3BG3 - chains B and C of the 4 polymer chains in the assembly; structure by X-ray diffraction, 2.80 A resolution.

== Chain B (and C) ==
Protein: Pyruvate carboxylase, mitochondrial
From: Homo sapiens
Notes: EC 6.4.1.1; fragment: CT+PT+BCCP Domain; chain C of this document is another copy of the same molecule, construct and numbering; everything in this record applies to it too
Reference sequence: P11498 (PYC_HUMAN); numbering as in UniProt (aligned over 482-1178)
Chain sequence (718 residues; row label = number of the first residue in the row):
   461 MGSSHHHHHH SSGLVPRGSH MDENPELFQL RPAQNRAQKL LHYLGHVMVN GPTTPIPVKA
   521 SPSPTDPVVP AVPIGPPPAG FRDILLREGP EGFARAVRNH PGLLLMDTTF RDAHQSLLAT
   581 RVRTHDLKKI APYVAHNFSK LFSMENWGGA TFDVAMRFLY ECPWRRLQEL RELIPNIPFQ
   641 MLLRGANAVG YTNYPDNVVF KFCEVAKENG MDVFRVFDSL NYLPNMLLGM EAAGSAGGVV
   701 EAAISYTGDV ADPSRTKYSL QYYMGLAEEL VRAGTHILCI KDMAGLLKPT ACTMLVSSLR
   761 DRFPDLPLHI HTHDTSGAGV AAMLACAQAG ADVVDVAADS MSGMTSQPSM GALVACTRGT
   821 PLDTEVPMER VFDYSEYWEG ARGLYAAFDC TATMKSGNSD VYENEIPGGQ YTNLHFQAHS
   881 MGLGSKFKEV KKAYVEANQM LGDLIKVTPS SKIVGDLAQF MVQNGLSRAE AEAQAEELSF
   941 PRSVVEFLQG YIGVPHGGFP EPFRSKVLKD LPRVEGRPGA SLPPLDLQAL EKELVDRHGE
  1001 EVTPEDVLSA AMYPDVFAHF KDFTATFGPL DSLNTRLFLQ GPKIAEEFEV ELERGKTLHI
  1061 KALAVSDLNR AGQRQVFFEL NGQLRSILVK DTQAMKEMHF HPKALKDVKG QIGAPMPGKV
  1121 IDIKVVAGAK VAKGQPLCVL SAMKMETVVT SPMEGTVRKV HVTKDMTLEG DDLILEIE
Disordered / not traced: 461-493, 1098-1178
Differences from the reference sequence: expression tag (461-481)
Modified positions: Lys741 (lysine nz-carboxylic acid; KCX)
Curated features (UniProtKB/Swiss-Prot):
  - binding site (substrate): Arg571 to Gln575, Arg644, Thr908
  - binding site (Mn(2+)): Asp572, Lys741, His771, His773
  - modified residue: Lys589 (N6-acetyllysine), Lys661 (N6-acetyllysine), Lys717 (N6-acetyllysine), Lys741 (N6-carboxylysine), Lys748 (N6-acetyllysine), Lys892 (N6-acetyllysine), Lys969 (N6-acetyllysine), Lys992 (N6-acetyllysine), Thr1003 (Phosphothreonine), Lys1061 (N6-acetyllysine), Lys1090 (N6-acetyllysine), Lys1124 (N6-acetyllysine), Lys1144 (N6-biotinyllysine)
  - natural variant: Arg583 (R583L: In PC deficiency), Ala610 (A610T: In PC deficiency), Arg631 (R631Q: In PC deficiency), Met743 (M743I: In PC deficiency), Val1131 to Lys1133 (deletion: In PC deficiency)
  - mutagenesis: Phe1077 (F1077A/E: Loss of tetramerization and enzyme activity, resulting in an inactive homodimer)
Metal / ion sites: Mn2+: Asp572, Lys741
Ligand contacts:
  - BTI (5-(hexahydro-2-oxo-1H-thieno[3,4-d]imidazol-6-yl)pentanal): Gln575, Ala610, Asp613, Val614, Arg617, Phe618, Arg644, Tyr651, Gln870, Asn873, Val907, Thr908, Ser911, Lys912
  - pyruvic acid (PYR): Arg571, Asp572, Gln575, Gly609, Ala610, Leu642, Arg644, Phe677, Lys741, Val907, Thr908
What the authors report for this chain:
  - mutagenesis - F1077A, F1077E: abolished catalytic activity
  - binding site for BTI: Gln575, Ala610, Arg644, Tyr651, Thr908, Ser911, Lys912
  - binding site for pyruvic acid: Arg644
  - post-translational modification sites: Lys741
  - conformationally variable residues (loop rearrangement): His875 to Ser885

== How chain B and chain C interact ==
Contacting residue pairs (53):
  Thr525(B) with Leu883(C); Gly884(C)
  Lys748(B) with Ala815(C), hydrogen bond (side chain-backbone)
  Pro749(B) with Cys816(C)
  Ser776(B) with Ser809(C); Ala812(C)
  Gly777(B) with Val780(C); Ala812(C)
  Ala778(B) with Cys816(C), hydrophobic
  Val780(B) with Gly777(C)
  Ala781(B) with Leu784(C), hydrophobic
  Asp799(B) with Ser856(C), hydrogen bond (backbone-side chain); Ser859(C), hydrogen bond
  Ser800(B) with Ser856(C)
  Ser802(B) with Ser856(C)
  Gly811(B) with Ser859(C)
  Ala812(B) with Ser776(C); Gly777(C)
  Ala815(B) with Lys748(C); Tyr862(C), hydrophobic
  Cys816(B) with Lys748(C); Pro749(C); Ala778(C), hydrophobic
  Thr820(B) with Thr750(C)
  Met828(B) with Ser859(C); Tyr862(C), hydrophobic
  Glu829(B) with Glu863(C); Lys892(C), salt bridge
  Phe832(B) with Ser859(C); Asp860(C); Glu863(C)
  Glu836(B) with Lys888(C)
  Glu839(B) with His875(C), salt bridge; His879(C), salt bridge
  Arg842(B) with Lys855(C)
  Asp849(B) with Lys855(C)
  Thr851(B) with Lys855(C), hydrogen bond
  Lys855(B) with Arg842(C); Asp849(C); Thr851(C), hydrogen bond
  Ser856(B) with Asp799(C), hydrogen bond (side chain-backbone); Ser800(C)
  Gly857(B) with Asp799(C)
  Asn858(B) with Asp799(C)
  Ser859(B) with Asp799(C), hydrogen bond; Gly811(C); Met828(C); Val831(C); Phe832(C)
  Asp860(B) with Phe832(C)
  Tyr862(B) with Ala815(C), hydrophobic
  Glu863(B) with Phe832(C)
  Lys888(B) with Glu836(C), salt bridge
Interface residues without a listed pair, chain B (39 interface residues in all): Val528, Thr750, Leu784, Met804, Ser809, Val831
Interface residues without a listed pair, chain C (44 interface residues in all): Val528, Ala781, Ser802, Met804, Arg818, Thr820, Glu839, Gly857, Asn858, Ser885

== In short ==
39 residues of chain B face 44 of chain C across their interface; the contacts include 7 hydrogen bonds and 4
salt bridges. Polar contacts include Glu829(B)-Lys892(C), Glu839(B)-His875(C) and Glu839(B)-His879(C). From
the paper: a binding site for BTI at Gln575(B), Ala610(B) and Arg644(B) among others; F1077A and F1077E of
chain B abolish catalytic activity.
Chain B and chain C are both Pyruvate carboxylase, mitochondrial (Homo sapiens); the structure, Crystal
Structure of Human Pyruvate Carboxylase (missing the biotin carboxylase domain at the N-terminus), was
determined by X-ray diffraction, deposited together with 3BG5 and 3BG9.
